8JTU - chains A and B; structure by X-ray diffraction, 3.40 A resolution.

[Chain A (and B)]
Name: Connectase
From: Methanosarcina mazei
Notes: chain B of this document is another copy of the same molecule, construct and numbering; everything in this record applies to it too
UniProt: A0A0F8NKN3 (A0A0F8NKN3_METMZ); residues 2-192 here correspond to UniProt positions 3-193 (UniProt number = residue number + 1)
Sequence (192 residues; each row starts with the number of its first residue):
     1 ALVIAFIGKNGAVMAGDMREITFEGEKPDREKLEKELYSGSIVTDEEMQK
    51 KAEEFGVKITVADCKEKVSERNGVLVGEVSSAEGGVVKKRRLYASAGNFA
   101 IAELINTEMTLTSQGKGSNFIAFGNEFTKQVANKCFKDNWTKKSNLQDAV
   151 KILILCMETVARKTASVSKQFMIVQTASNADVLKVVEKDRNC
Sequence notes: expression tag (1)
Disulfides: C135-C156
What the authors report for this chain:
  - self-association interface (contacts with another copy of this molecule): C64, C192

[How chain A and chain B interact]
Cross-chain cystine bridges: C64(A)-C192(B), C192(A)-C64(B)
Pairs across the interface (8; chain A residue first):
  T22(A) - T107(B)
  T60(A) - T107(B)
  A62(A) - C192(B)
  C64(A) - C192(B)  disulfide
  T107(A) - T22(B)
  T107(A) - T60(B)
  C192(A) - A62(B)
  C192(A) - C64(B)  disulfide

[In short]
The chain A/chain B interface involves 6 residues from each chain; the contacts include 2 disulfide bonds.
From the paper: a self-association interface involving C64(A) and C192(A).
Both chains are Connectase (Methanosarcina mazei). Entry 8JTU (Connectase T1A mutant from Methanocaldococcus
mazei) was determined by X-ray diffraction (same publication as 8WKD).
